Entry 6E3K (X-ray diffraction, 3.25 A resolution); this record covers chains A and B of the 6 polymer chains in the assembly.

Chain A (and B):
Protein: Interferon gamma
From: Homo sapiens
Notes: chain B of this document is another copy of the same molecule, construct and numbering; everything in this record applies to it too
UniProtKB: P01579 (IFNG_HUMAN); residues 1-133 here correspond to UniProt positions 24-156 (UniProt number = residue number + 23)
Sequence (148 residues; each row starts with the number of its first residue; numbers below 1 keep their minus sign (Gly-3 is residue -3)):
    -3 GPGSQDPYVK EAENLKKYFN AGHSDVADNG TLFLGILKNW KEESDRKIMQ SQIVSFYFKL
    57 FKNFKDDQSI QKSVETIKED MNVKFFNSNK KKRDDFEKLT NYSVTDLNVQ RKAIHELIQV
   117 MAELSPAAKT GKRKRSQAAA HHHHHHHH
Disordered / not traced: -3 to -2, 124-144 (chain B: -3 to -2, 125-144)
Covalent attachments: N-acetylglucosamine (NAG) linked to Asn25
Construct notes: expression tag (-3 to 0, 134-144)
Curated features (UniProtKB/Swiss-Prot):
  - modified residue: Gln1 (Pyrrolidone carboxylic acid)
  - glycosylation (N-linked (GlcNAc...) asparagine): Asn25, Asn97
Reported in the primary citation:
  - mutagenesis - K74A/E75Y/N83R (up to 100 uM): abolished binding to Interferon gamma receptor 2

Interface between chain A and chain B:
Pairs across the interface (162; chain A residue first):
  Tyr4(A) - Ile114(B)
  Tyr4(A) - Met117(B)  hydrophobic
  Tyr4(A) - Ala118(B)
  Ala8(A) - Ile114(B)  hydrophobic
  Leu11(A) - Ile110(B)
  Lys12(A) - Ile110(B)
  Lys12(A) - His111(B)
  Lys12(A) - Ile114(B)
  Phe15(A) - Gln106(B)
  Phe15(A) - Arg107(B)
  Phe15(A) - Ile110(B)  hydrophobic
  Asn16(A) - Arg107(B)
  Ala17(A) - Arg107(B)
  Ala17(A) - Ile110(B)  hydrophobic
  Ala17(A) - His111(B)  hydrogen bond (backbone-side chain)
  Val22(A) - Arg107(B)
  Val22(A) - Lys108(B)  hydrogen bond (backbone-side chain)
  Val22(A) - His111(B)
  Asp24(A) - Lys108(B)  hydrogen bond (backbone-side chain)
  Asn25(A) - Lys108(B)
  Gly26(A) - Lys108(B)  hydrogen bond (backbone-side chain)
  Thr27(A) - Tyr98(B)
  Thr27(A) - Glu112(B)
  Leu28(A) - Tyr98(B)  hydrogen bond (backbone-side chain)
  Leu28(A) - Val105(B)
  Leu28(A) - Lys108(B)
  Leu28(A) - Ala109(B)
  Leu28(A) - Glu112(B)  hydrogen bond (backbone-side chain)
  Phe29(A) - Leu95(B)  hydrophobic
  Phe29(A) - Tyr98(B)  hydrophobic
  Phe29(A) - Ala109(B)  hydrophobic
  Phe29(A) - Glu112(B)  hydrogen bond (backbone-side chain)
  Phe29(A) - Val116(B)  hydrophobic
  Leu30(A) - Glu112(B)  hydrogen bond (backbone-side chain)
  Leu30(A) - Gln115(B)
  Leu30(A) - Val116(B)  hydrophobic
  Ile32(A) - Asp91(B)
  Ile32(A) - Leu95(B)  hydrophobic
  Asn35(A) - Lys87(B)
  Asn35(A) - Asp91(B)  hydrogen bond
  Trp36(A) - Asn85(B)
  Trp36(A) - Lys87(B)
  Trp36(A) - Lys88(B)
  Trp36(A) - Asp91(B)  hydrogen bond
  Glu39(A) - Pro122(B)
  Glu39(A) - Ala123(B)
  Ser40(A) - Lys43(B)
  Asp41(A) - Lys88(B)  salt bridge
  Arg42(A) - Glu119(B)  hydrogen bond (side chain-backbone)
  Lys43(A) - Ile44(B)
  Lys43(A) - Leu120(B)  hydrogen bond (side chain-backbone)
  Ile44(A) - Lys43(B)
  Ile44(A) - Ser47(B)  hydrogen bond (backbone-side chain)
  Ile44(A) - Phe81(B)  hydrophobic
  Ile44(A) - Phe92(B)  hydrophobic
  Met45(A) - Lys88(B)
  Met45(A) - Leu95(B)
  Gln46(A) - Glu119(B)  hydrogen bond (side chain-backbone)
  Gln46(A) - Leu120(B)
  Ser47(A) - Ile44(B)  hydrogen bond (side chain-backbone)
  Ser47(A) - Ser47(B)
  Ser47(A) - Gln48(B)  hydrogen bond (backbone-side chain)
  Gln48(A) - Ser47(B)  hydrogen bond
  Gln48(A) - Gln48(B)
  Gln48(A) - Ser51(B)  hydrogen bond
  Gln48(A) - Phe92(B)
  Gln48(A) - Thr96(B)
  Ile49(A) - Leu95(B)  hydrophobic
  Ile49(A) - Val116(B)  hydrophobic
  Val50(A) - Leu120(B)  hydrophobic
  Ser51(A) - Gln48(B)  hydrogen bond
  Phe52(A) - Val100(B)  hydrophobic
  Phe52(A) - Val105(B)  hydrophobic
  Phe52(A) - Ala109(B)  hydrophobic
  Tyr53(A) - Ala109(B)  hydrogen bond (side chain-backbone)
  Tyr53(A) - Glu112(B)
  Tyr53(A) - Leu113(B)
  Tyr53(A) - Val116(B)
  Lys55(A) - Val100(B)
  Leu56(A) - Val100(B)
  Leu56(A) - Gln106(B)
  Leu56(A) - Ile110(B)  hydrophobic
  Asn59(A) - Val100(B)
  Phe60(A) - Gln106(B)
  Ile73(A) - Leu113(B)  hydrophobic
  Asp76(A) - Met117(B)
  Met77(A) - Leu113(B)  hydrophobic
  Met77(A) - Met117(B)  hydrophobic
  Lys80(A) - Met117(B)
  Lys80(A) - Ser121(B)
  Phe81(A) - Ile44(B)  hydrophobic
  Phe81(A) - Leu120(B)  hydrophobic
  Asn85(A) - Trp36(B)
  Lys87(A) - Asn35(B)
  Lys87(A) - Trp36(B)
  Lys88(A) - Trp36(B)
  Lys88(A) - Asp41(B)  salt bridge
  Lys88(A) - Met45(B)
  Asp91(A) - Ile32(B)
  Asp91(A) - Asn35(B)  hydrogen bond
  Asp91(A) - Trp36(B)  hydrogen bond
  Asp91(A) - Met45(B)
  Phe92(A) - Ile44(B)  hydrophobic
  Phe92(A) - Gln48(B)
  Leu95(A) - Phe29(B)  hydrophobic
  Leu95(A) - Ile32(B)  hydrophobic
  Leu95(A) - Met45(B)  hydrophobic
  Thr96(A) - Gln48(B)
  Tyr98(A) - Thr27(B)
  Tyr98(A) - Leu28(B)  hydrogen bond (side chain-backbone)
  Tyr98(A) - Phe29(B)  hydrophobic
  Tyr98(A) - Phe52(B)  hydrophobic
  Val100(A) - Phe52(B)  hydrophobic
  Val100(A) - Lys55(B)
  Val100(A) - Leu56(B)  hydrophobic
  Val100(A) - Asn59(B)
  Val105(A) - Leu28(B)
  Val105(A) - Phe52(B)  hydrophobic
  Gln106(A) - Phe15(B)
  Gln106(A) - Leu56(B)
  Gln106(A) - Phe60(B)
  Arg107(A) - Phe15(B)
  Arg107(A) - Asn16(B)  hydrogen bond (side chain-backbone)
  Arg107(A) - Ala17(B)
  Arg107(A) - Val22(B)
  Lys108(A) - Val22(B)  hydrogen bond (side chain-backbone)
  Lys108(A) - Asp24(B)  hydrogen bond (side chain-backbone)
  Lys108(A) - Asn25(B)
  Lys108(A) - Gly26(B)  hydrogen bond (side chain-backbone)
  Ala109(A) - Leu28(B)
  Ala109(A) - Phe52(B)  hydrophobic
  Ala109(A) - Tyr53(B)  hydrogen bond (backbone-side chain)
  Ile110(A) - Leu11(B)
  Ile110(A) - Lys12(B)
  His111(A) - Lys12(B)  hydrogen bond
  His111(A) - Ala17(B)  hydrogen bond (side chain-backbone)
  His111(A) - Val22(B)
  Glu112(A) - Thr27(B)
  Glu112(A) - Leu28(B)  hydrogen bond (side chain-backbone)
  Glu112(A) - Phe29(B)  hydrogen bond (side chain-backbone)
  Glu112(A) - Leu30(B)  hydrogen bond (side chain-backbone)
  Glu112(A) - Tyr53(B)
  Leu113(A) - Tyr53(B)
  Leu113(A) - Ile73(B)  hydrophobic
  Leu113(A) - Met77(B)  hydrophobic
  Ile114(A) - Tyr4(B)
  Ile114(A) - Ala8(B)  hydrophobic
  Ile114(A) - Lys12(B)
  Gln115(A) - Leu30(B)
  Val116(A) - Phe29(B)  hydrophobic
  Met117(A) - Tyr4(B)  hydrophobic
  Met117(A) - Asp76(B)
  Met117(A) - Met77(B)  hydrophobic
  Met117(A) - Lys80(B)
  Ala118(A) - Tyr4(B)
  Glu119(A) - Arg42(B)  hydrogen bond (backbone-side chain)
  Glu119(A) - Gln46(B)  hydrogen bond (backbone-side chain)
  Leu120(A) - Lys43(B)  hydrogen bond (backbone-side chain)
  Leu120(A) - Gln46(B)
  Leu120(A) - Val50(B)  hydrophobic
  Leu120(A) - Phe81(B)  hydrophobic
  Ser121(A) - Lys80(B)
Other interface residues (no listed pair), chain A (76 interface residues in all): Glu9, Ala23, Leu33, Phe57, Lys94, Ser99, Pro122, Ala123
Other interface residues (no listed pair), chain B (77 interface residues in all): His19, Asp21, Ala23, Leu33, Glu39, Ser40, Ile49, Phe57, Lys94, Ser99

In short:
76 residues of chain A face 77 of chain B across their interface; the contacts include 36 hydrogen bonds and 2
salt bridges. Among the polar pairs are Asp41(A)-Lys88(B), Ala17(A)-His111(B) and Val22(A)-Lys108(B).
Covalently linked N-acetylglucosamine: at Asn25(A). From the paper: K74A/E75Y/N83R of chain A abolish binding
to Interferon gamma receptor 2.
Chain A and chain B are both Interferon gamma (Homo sapiens); the structure, Interferon gamma signalling
complex with IFNGR1 and IFNGR2, was determined by X-ray diffraction, deposited together with 6E3L.
